PDB entry 9MYJ | electron microscopy, 3.57 A resolution | chains A and B

[Chain A]
Name: Gliding motility protein GldN
Organism: Porphyromonas gingivalis W83
UniProt: Q7MXB4 (Q7MXB4_PORGI); residue numbers follow UniProt; this construct covers 50-303
Chain sequence (254 residues; row label = number of the first residue in the row):
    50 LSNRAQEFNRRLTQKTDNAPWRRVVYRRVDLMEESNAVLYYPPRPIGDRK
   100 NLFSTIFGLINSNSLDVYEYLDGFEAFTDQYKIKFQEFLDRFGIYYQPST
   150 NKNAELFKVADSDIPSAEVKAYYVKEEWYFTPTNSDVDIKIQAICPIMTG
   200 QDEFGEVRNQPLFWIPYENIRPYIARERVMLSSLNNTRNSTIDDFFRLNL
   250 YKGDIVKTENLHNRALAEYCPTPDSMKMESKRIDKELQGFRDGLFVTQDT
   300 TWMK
Reported in the primary citation:
  - conformationally variable residues (order/disorder transition): Leu50 to Asn67, Arg263 to Lys303

[Chain B]
Name: Lipoprotein, putative
Organism: Porphyromonas gingivalis W83
UniProt: Q7MXB7 (Q7MXB7_PORGI); residue numbers follow UniProt; this construct covers 45-481
Chain sequence (437 residues; row label = number of the first residue in the row):
    45 EPSPFGMIQVPRGSIVLGNKEADSLWGIPAESRPISVDAFWMDRTEITNA
    95 QYRQFVYYVRDSIIRERLADPAYGGNEEYKITENKFGEPVTPHLDWSKPI
   145 PSEKRATEEEIAAINSVYYTNPVTHDRKLNPDQMVYRYEVYDYRSAALRE
   195 HQLKAAKRNLNTDIKVDPNAVVMISKDTAFVDESGNIISETITRPLSSEY
   245 DFLNTYIVPIYPDETCWVNDFPNARTEIYTRMYFNHPGYDDYPVVGISWE
   295 QAQAFCAWRSEFFRKGIRLPEGQIMDDFRLPTEAEWEYAARMGDSNNKYP
   345 WSTEDLRTGRGCFLGNFKPGEGDYTADGHLIPSRVSSFSPNDFGLYDMAG
   395 NVAEWTSTAFSESGLKQMSDINPELEYKAALTDPYILKQKVVRGGSWKDV
   445 ARFIRSATRSHEYQNVGRSYIGFRCVRTSIAFSSGKA
Cystine bridges: Cys300-Cys469
Covalently attached groups: alpha-D-mannopyranose (MAN) linked to Ser68; glycan linked to Ser106, Thr222
Metal / ion sites: Ca2+: Phe361, Tyr368, Asp371, His373
Ligand contacts:
  - alpha-D-glucopyranuronic acid (GCU), molecule 1: Glu110, His137, Leu138, Trp140, Arg181, Lys309
  - alpha-D-glucopyranuronic acid (GCU), molecule 2: Lys220, Ile236, Arg238, Tyr244, Leu247, Thr249
  - alpha-L-rhamnopyranose (RAM): Ile107, Glu110, Arg111, Val179, Arg181, Ile231, Ile251
Reported in the primary citation:
  - post-translational modification sites: Ser68, Ser106, Thr222

[Chain A / chain B interface]
Residue-residue contacts (34):
  Ser51(A) - Asp427(B)  hydrogen bond
  Asn52(A) - Ile218(B)  hydrogen bond (side chain-backbone)
  Asn52(A) - Ser219(B)  hydrogen bond
  Asn52(A) - Thr237(B)  hydrogen bond
  Arg53(A) - Ser219(B)  hydrogen bond (side chain-backbone)
  Arg53(A) - Asp221(B)  salt bridge
  Arg53(A) - Asn248(B)
  Arg53(A) - Lys422(B)  hydrogen bond (side chain-backbone)
  Ala54(A) - Tyr421(B)
  Phe57(A) - Leu419(B)  hydrophobic
  Phe57(A) - Glu420(B)
  Arg60(A) - Arg188(B)
  Arg60(A) - Glu420(B)  hydrogen bond (side chain-backbone)
  Leu61(A) - Gln411(B)
  Asp185(A) - Arg77(B)  salt bridge
  Asp185(A) - Asp414(B)
  Arg227(A) - Ile430(B)
  Ser231(A) - Gly71(B)  hydrogen bond (side chain-backbone)
  Leu233(A) - Ser68(B)
  Leu233(A) - Leu69(B)
  Asn234(A) - Trp70(B)  hydrogen bond (side chain-backbone)
  Asn234(A) - Gly71(B)
  Asn238(A) - Glu406(B)
  Ser239(A) - Glu406(B)
  Asp243(A) - Ser405(B)
  Asp243(A) - Glu406(B)
  Asp243(A) - Ser407(B)  hydrogen bond
  Arg246(A) - Lys410(B)  hydrogen bond (side chain-backbone)
  Arg246(A) - Gln411(B)  hydrogen bond
  Leu247(A) - Glu75(B)
  Leu247(A) - Glu406(B)
  Leu247(A) - Ser407(B)
  Leu247(A) - Lys410(B)
  Leu249(A) - Pro73(B)  hydrophobic
Also at the interface, not in a pair above, chain A (23 interface residues in all): Glu56, Asn183, Asp187, Arg225, Leu230
Also at the interface, not in a pair above, chain B (34 interface residues in all): Leu192, His195, Lys220, Ile236, Ser413, Ala424, Thr426, Leu431, His455
Interface features reported in the paper:
  - interface residues, chain A: Leu50(A), Arg53(A), Phe179(A)

[Summary]
23 residues of chain A face 34 of chain B across their interface, with 12 hydrogen bonds and 2 salt bridges.
Polar contacts include Arg53(A)-Asp221(B), Asp185(A)-Arg77(B) and Ser51(A)-Asp427(B). Ligands of chain B:
alpha-D-glucopyranuronic acid and alpha-L-rhamnopyranose. From the paper: interface residues Leu50(A),
Arg53(A) and Phe179(A); modification sites Ser68(B), Ser106(B) and Thr222(B).
Here chain A is Gliding motility protein GldN and chain B is Lipoprotein, putative, both from Porphyromonas
gingivalis W83. Entry 9MYJ (Structure of P. gingivalis PorK and PorN complexes from cryo electron microscopy)
was determined by electron microscopy (same publication as 9P6H).
